PDB entry 7QC0 | X-ray diffraction, 3.11 A resolution | chain A

[Chain A]
Name: Cadmium translocating P-type ATPase
From: Sulfitobacter sp. (strain NAS-14.1)
Reference sequence: A3T2G5 (A3T2G5_SULSN); residues 1-682 here = UniProt positions 1-682
Sequence (682 residues; row label = number of the first residue in the row):
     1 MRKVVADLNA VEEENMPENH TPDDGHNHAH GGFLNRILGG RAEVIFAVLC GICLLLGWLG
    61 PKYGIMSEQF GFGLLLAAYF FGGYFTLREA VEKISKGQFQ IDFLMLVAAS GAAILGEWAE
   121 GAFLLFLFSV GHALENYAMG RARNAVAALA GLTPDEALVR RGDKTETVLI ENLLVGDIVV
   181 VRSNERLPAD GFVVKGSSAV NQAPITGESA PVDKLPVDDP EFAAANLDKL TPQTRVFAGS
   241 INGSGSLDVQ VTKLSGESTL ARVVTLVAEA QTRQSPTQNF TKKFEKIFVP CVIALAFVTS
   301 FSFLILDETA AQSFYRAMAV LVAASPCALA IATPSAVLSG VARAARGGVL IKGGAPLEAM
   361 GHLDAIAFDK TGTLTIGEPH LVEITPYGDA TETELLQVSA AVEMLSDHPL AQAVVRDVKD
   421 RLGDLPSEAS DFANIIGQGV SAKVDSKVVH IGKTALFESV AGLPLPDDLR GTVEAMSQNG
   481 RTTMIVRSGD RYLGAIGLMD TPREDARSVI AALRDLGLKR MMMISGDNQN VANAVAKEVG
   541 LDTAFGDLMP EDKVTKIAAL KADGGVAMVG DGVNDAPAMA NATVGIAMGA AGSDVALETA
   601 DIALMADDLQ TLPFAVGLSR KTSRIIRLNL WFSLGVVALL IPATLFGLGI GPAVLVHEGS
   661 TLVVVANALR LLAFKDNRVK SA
Unresolved in the structure: 1-40, 679-682
Ion coordination: beryllium trifluoride ion near Asp369 (its only coordinating residue here); Mg2+: Asp369, Thr371, Asp571
What the authors report for this chain:
  - catalytic residues: Asp369
  - conformationally variable residues (side-chain flip): Glu658 (proposed by the authors, not directly observed)
  - mutagenesis - E120A, R273A, D601A, D601E, D601K: decreased catalytic activity
  - contacts within the chain: Arg273-Asp601, Ser325-His657, Cys327-His657
  - mutagenesis - H657A: abolished catalytic activity

[Overview]
Asp369, Thr371 and Asp571 coordinate Mg2+. From the paper: the catalytic residue Asp369; E120A, R273A and
D601A, among others, reduce catalytic activity; 6 substitutions were tested in all.
Chain A is Cadmium translocating P-type ATPase (Sulfitobacter sp. (strain NAS-14.1)); the structure, Crystal
structure of Cadmium translocating P-type ATPase, was determined by X-ray diffraction, deposited together with
7QBZ.
